Entry 3JAK (electron microscopy, 3.30 A resolution); this record covers chains L and K of the 14 polymer chains in the assembly.

Chain L (and K):
Molecule: Tubulin alpha-1B chain
Source organism: Sus scrofa
Notes: chain K of this document is another copy of the same molecule, construct and numbering; everything in this record applies to it too
UniProt: Q2XVP4 (TBA1B_PIG); residues 1-451 here = UniProt positions 1-451
Sequence (451 residues; each row starts with the number of its first residue):
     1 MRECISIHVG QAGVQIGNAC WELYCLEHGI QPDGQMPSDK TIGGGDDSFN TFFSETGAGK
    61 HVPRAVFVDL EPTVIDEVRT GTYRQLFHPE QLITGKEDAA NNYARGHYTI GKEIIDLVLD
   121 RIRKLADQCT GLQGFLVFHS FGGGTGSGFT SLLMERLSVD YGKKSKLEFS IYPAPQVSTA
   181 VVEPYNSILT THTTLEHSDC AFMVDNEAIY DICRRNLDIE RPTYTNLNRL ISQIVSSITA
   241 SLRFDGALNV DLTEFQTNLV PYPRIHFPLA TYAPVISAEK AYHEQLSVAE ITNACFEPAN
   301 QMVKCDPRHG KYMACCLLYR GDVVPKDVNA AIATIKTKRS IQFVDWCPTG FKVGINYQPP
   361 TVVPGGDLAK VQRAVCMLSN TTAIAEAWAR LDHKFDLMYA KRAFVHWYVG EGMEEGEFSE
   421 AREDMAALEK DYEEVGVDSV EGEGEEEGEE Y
Not modelled in the structure: 38-46, 442-451
UniProt features mapped onto this chain:
  - motif: Met1 to Cys4 (MREC motif)
  - active site: Glu254
  - binding site (GTP): Gly10, Gln11, Ala12, Gln15, Glu71, Ala99, Ser140, Gly143, Gly144, Thr145, Gly146, Thr179, Glu183, Asn206, Tyr224, Asn228, Leu252
  - binding site (Mg(2+)): Glu71
  - site: Tyr451 (Involved in polymerization)
  - modified residue: Lys40 (N6,N6,N6-trimethyllysine), Ser48 (Phosphoserine), Ser232 (Phosphoserine), Tyr282 (3'-nitrotyrosine), Arg339 (Omega-N-methylarginine), Ser439 (Phosphoserine), Glu443 (5-glutamyl polyglutamate), Glu445 (5-glutamyl polyglutamate), Tyr451 (3'-nitrotyrosine)
  - cross-link (Glycyl lysine isopeptide (Lys-Gly)): Lys326 (interchain with G-Cter in ubiquitin), Lys370 (interchain with G-Cter in ubiquitin)
Ion coordination: Mg2+: Glu71 (together with GTP)
Residues lining bound ligands: GTP (guanosine-5'-triphosphate): Gly10, Gln11, Ala12, Gln15, Ile16, Asp69, Glu71, Asp98, Ala99, Ala100, Asn101, Ser140, Gly143, Gly144, Thr145, Gly146, Ile171, Thr179, Glu183, Asn206, Tyr224, Leu227, Asn228, Ile231
From the paper describing this entry:
  - catalytic residues: Glu254 (citing earlier work)
  - self-association interface (contacts with another copy of this molecule); pairs are residue here / residue on that copy: Lys60-His283

How chain L and chain K interact:
Residue-residue contacts (18; chain L residue first):
  Glu55(L) - Gln285(K)
  Thr56(L) - Tyr282(K)  hydrogen bond (side chain-backbone)
  Thr56(L) - His283(K)
  Thr56(L) - Glu284(K)
  Thr56(L) - Gln285(K)
  Lys60(L) - Tyr282(K)
  Lys60(L) - His283(K)  hydrogen bond
  Val62(L) - His283(K)
  Gln85(L) - His283(K)  hydrogen bond (backbone-side chain)
  Phe87(L) - His283(K)
  His88(L) - Lys280(K)
  His88(L) - His283(K)
  His88(L) - Glu284(K)  salt bridge
  Pro89(L) - His283(K)
  Glu90(L) - Lys280(K)  salt bridge
  Asp120(L) - Glu297(K)
  Lys124(L) - Glu297(K)  salt bridge
  Gln128(L) - Gln285(K)  hydrogen bond
Other interface residues (no listed pair), chain L (15 interface residues in all): Ser54, Gly57, Arg123
Other interface residues (no listed pair), chain K (7 interface residues in all): Asn293

In short:
15 residues of chain L face 7 of chain K across their interface; the contacts include 4 hydrogen bonds and 3
salt bridges. Polar pairs include His88(L)-Glu284(K), Glu90(L)-Lys280(K) and Lys124(L)-Glu297(K). Ligands of
chain L: GTP. From the paper: the catalytic residue Glu254(L); a self-association interface involving
Lys60(L).
Chain L and chain K are both Tubulin alpha-1B chain (Sus scrofa); the structure, Cryo-EM structure of
GTPgammaS-microtubule co-polymerized with EB3 (merged dataset with and without kinesin bound), was determined
by electron microscopy together with 3JAL, 3JAR, 3JAS, 3JAT and 3JAW from the same study.
